Entry 3INC (X-ray diffraction, 1.85 A resolution); this record covers chains C and D of the 4 polymer chains in the assembly.

== Chain C ==
Name: Insulin A chain
Source organism: Homo sapiens
UniProtKB: P01308 (INS_HUMAN); residues 1-21 here correspond to UniProt positions 90-110 (UniProt number = residue number + 89)
Amino-acid sequence (21 residues; row label = number of the first residue in the row):
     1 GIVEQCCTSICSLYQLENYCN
Disulfide bonds: C6-C11

== Chain D ==
Name: Insulin B chain
Source organism: Homo sapiens
UniProtKB: P01308 (INS_HUMAN); residues 1-30 here correspond to UniProt positions 25-54 (UniProt number = residue number + 24)
Amino-acid sequence (30 residues; numbered 1 to 30; the number before each row is that of its first residue):
     1 FVNQHLCGSHLVEALYLVCGERGFFYTPKT
Bound ions: Ni2+ near H10 (its only coordinating residue here)

== How chain C and chain D interact ==
Residue-residue contacts (36; chain C residue first):
  G1(C) with T30(D)
  I2(C) with L11(D), hydrophobic; L15(D), hydrophobic
  V3(C) with P28(D), hydrophobic
  E4(C) with T30(D)
  C6(C) with Q4(D); H5(D); L6(D), hydrogen bond (backbone-backbone); L11(D), hydrophobic
  C7(C) with H5(D), hydrogen bond (backbone-side chain); L6(D); C7(D), disulfide
  T8(C) with H5(D), hydrogen bond (backbone-side chain)
  S9(C) with H5(D), hydrogen bond (backbone-side chain)
  I10(C) with N3(D); Q4(D); H5(D)
  C11(C) with N3(D); Q4(D)
  S12(C) with N3(D)
  L13(C) with V18(D)
  L16(C) with L6(D), hydrophobic; L11(D), hydrophobic; A14(D), hydrophobic; L15(D)
  E17(C) with V18(D)
  Y19(C) with L15(D), hydrophobic; F24(D); F25(D), hydrogen bond (backbone-backbone)
  C20(C) with C19(D), disulfide; R22(D); G23(D)
  N21(C) with R22(D), hydrogen bond (backbone-side chain); G23(D), hydrogen bond (backbone-backbone); F24(D); F25(D)
Other interface residues (no listed pair), chain C (18 interface residues in all): N18
Other interface residues (no listed pair), chain D (18 interface residues in all): V2, Y26
Disulfides between the chains: C7(C)-C7(D), C20(C)-C19(D)

== Summary ==
The chain C/chain D interface involves 18 residues from each chain, with 2 disulfide bonds and 7 hydrogen
bonds. Polar contacts include C7(C)-H5(D), T8(C)-H5(D) and S9(C)-H5(D).
Here chain C is Insulin A chain and chain D is Insulin B chain, both from Homo sapiens. Entry 3INC (Crystal
structure of human insulin with Ni+2 complex) was determined by X-ray diffraction.
